Entry 8DH4 (X-ray diffraction, 2.80 A resolution); this record covers chains B and A of the 4 polymer chains in the assembly.

# Chain B
Molecule: T7 RNA polymerase
From: Escherichia phage T7
Notes: EC 2.7.7.6
UniProt: P00573 (RPOL_BPT7); residues 1-883 here = UniProt positions 1-883
Sequence (883 residues; each row starts with the number of its first residue):
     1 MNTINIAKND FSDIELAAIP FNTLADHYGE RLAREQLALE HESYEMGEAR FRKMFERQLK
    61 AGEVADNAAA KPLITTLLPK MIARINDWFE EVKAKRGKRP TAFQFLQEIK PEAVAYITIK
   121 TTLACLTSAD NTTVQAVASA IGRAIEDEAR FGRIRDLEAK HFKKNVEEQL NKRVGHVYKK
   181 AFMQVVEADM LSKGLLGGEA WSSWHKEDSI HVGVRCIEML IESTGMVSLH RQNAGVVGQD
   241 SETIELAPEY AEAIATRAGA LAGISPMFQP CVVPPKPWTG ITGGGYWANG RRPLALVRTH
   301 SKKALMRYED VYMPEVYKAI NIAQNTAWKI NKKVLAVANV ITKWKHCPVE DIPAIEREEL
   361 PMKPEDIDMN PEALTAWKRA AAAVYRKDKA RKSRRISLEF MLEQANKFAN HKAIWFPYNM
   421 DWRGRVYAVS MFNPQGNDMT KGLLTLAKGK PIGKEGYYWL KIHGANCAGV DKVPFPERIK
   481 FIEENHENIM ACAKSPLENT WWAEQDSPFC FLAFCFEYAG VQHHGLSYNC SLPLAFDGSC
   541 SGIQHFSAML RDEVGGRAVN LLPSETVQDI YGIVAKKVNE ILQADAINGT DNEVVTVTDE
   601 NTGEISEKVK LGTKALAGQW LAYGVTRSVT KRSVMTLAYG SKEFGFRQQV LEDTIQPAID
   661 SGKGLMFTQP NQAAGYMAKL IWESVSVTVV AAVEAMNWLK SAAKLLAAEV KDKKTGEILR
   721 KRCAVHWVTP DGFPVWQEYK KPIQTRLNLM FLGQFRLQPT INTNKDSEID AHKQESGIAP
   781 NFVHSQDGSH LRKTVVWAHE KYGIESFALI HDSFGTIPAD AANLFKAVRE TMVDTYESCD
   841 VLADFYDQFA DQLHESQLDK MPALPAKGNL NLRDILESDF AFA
Unresolved in the structure: 356-371, 755-765
Small-molecule neighbours: S96 ((7P)-3-{5-O-[(R)-hydroxy{[(S)-hydroxy(phosphonooxy)phosphoryl]oxy}phosphoryl]-beta-D-ribofuranosyl}-7-(thiophen-2-yl)-3H-imidazo[4,5-b]pyridine): Asp471, Lys472, Asp537, Tyr571, Arg627, Lys631, Arg632, Met635, Thr636, Tyr639
Curated features (UniProtKB/Swiss-Prot):
  - active site: Asp537, Lys631, Asp812
  - mutagenesis: Lys172 (K172L/G: No change in activity), Pro563 (P563A/T: Inactivated), Tyr571 (Y571S: Inactivated), Lys631 (K631G: Partially inactivated; K631L: Partially inactivated; K631R: Partially inactivated), Thr636 (T636P: Inactivated), Tyr639 (Y639D: Inactivated), Phe646 (F646C: Inactivated)
From the paper describing this entry:
  - binding site for Template strand DNA (chain A): Tyr639
  - binding site for S96: Asp471, Lys472, Arg627, Lys631, Met635, Tyr639
  - mutagenesis - Y639F: decreased catalytic activity on S96
  - mutagenesis - M635A: abolished catalytic activity on S96
  - mutagenesis - Y639F: decreased catalytic activity on all scaffolds we tested
  - mutagenesis - M635A: unchanged catalytic activity on natural ATP incorporation
  - mutagenesis - M635K: abolished catalytic activity on UBP incorporation

# Chain A
Molecule: Template strand DNA
Sequence (18 nucleotides; row label = number of the first residue in the row):
     1 GGGAATCGAX ATCGCCGC
Unresolved in the structure: 1-3
Modified / non-standard residues: S8U (1-(2-deoxy-5-O-phosphono-beta-D-erythro-pentofuranosyl)-1H-pyrrole-2-carbaldehyde) at position 10

# Interface between chain B and chain A
Contacting residue pairs (30):
  Arg50(B) - DC15(A)  phosphate contact
  Arg50(B) - DC16(A)  salt bridge to the phosphate
  Arg57(B) - DG17(A)  salt bridge to the phosphate
  Arg57(B) - DC18(A)  salt bridge to the phosphate
  Glu63(B) - DC18(A)  phosphate contact
  Lys160(B) - DC7(A)  phosphate contact
  Arg298(B) - DC13(A)  phosphate contact
  Arg298(B) - DG14(A)  salt bridge to the phosphate
  His300(B) - DC13(A)  salt bridge to the phosphate
  Ile396(B) - DC16(A)  sugar contact
  Asp421(B) - DC13(A)  sugar contact
  Trp422(B) - DT12(A)  phosphate contact
  Trp422(B) - DC13(A)  phosphate contact
  Arg423(B) - DT12(A)  hydrogen bond to the sugar
  Tyr427(B) - DC13(A)  hydrogen bond to the sugar
  Thr636(B) - S8U_10(A)  base contact
  Tyr639(B) - S8U_10(A)  sugar contact
  Tyr639(B) - DA11(A)  stacking on the base
  Ser641(B) - S8U_10(A)  hydrogen bond to the phosphate
  Phe644(B) - DA9(A)  base contact
  Gly645(B) - S8U_10(A)  phosphate contact
  Tyr739(B) - DA11(A)  hydrogen bond to the phosphate
  Tyr739(B) - DT12(A)  hydrogen bond to the phosphate
  Leu752(B) - DC18(A)  base contact
  His772(B) - DG8(A)  hydrogen bond to the phosphate
  His772(B) - DA9(A)  salt bridge to the phosphate
  Ser776(B) - DA11(A)  sugar contact
  Pro780(B) - DA11(A)  sugar contact
  Asn781(B) - DT12(A)  sugar contact
  His784(B) - DA11(A)  base contact
Also at the interface, not in a pair above, chain B (28 interface residues in all): Met431, Gly640, Lys642, Gln649, Gly777

# In short
28 residues of chain B face 12 of chain A across their interface; the contacts include 6 hydrogen bonds, 6
salt bridges and 1 aromatic stacking contact. Polar pairs include Arg423(B)-DT12(A), Tyr427(B)-DC13(A) and
Ser641(B)-S8U_10(A). The paper reports a binding site for S96 at Asp471(B), Lys472(B) and Arg627(B) among
others; Y639F of chain B reduces catalytic activity on S96; 3 substitutions were tested in all.
Chain B is T7 RNA polymerase (Escherichia phage T7) and chain A is Template strand DNA; the structure, T7 RNA
polymerase elongation complex with unnatural base dPa-DsTP pair, was determined by X-ray diffraction,
deposited together with 8DH0, 8DH2, 8DH3 and 8DH5.
